Entry 1C23 (X-ray diffraction, 2.00 A resolution); this record covers chain A.

[Chain A]
Protein: Methionine aminopeptidase
From: Escherichia coli
Notes: EC 3.4.11.18
UniProtKB: P07906 (AMPM_ECOLI); numbering as in UniProt (aligned over 2-264)
Chain sequence (263 residues; row label = number of the first residue in the row):
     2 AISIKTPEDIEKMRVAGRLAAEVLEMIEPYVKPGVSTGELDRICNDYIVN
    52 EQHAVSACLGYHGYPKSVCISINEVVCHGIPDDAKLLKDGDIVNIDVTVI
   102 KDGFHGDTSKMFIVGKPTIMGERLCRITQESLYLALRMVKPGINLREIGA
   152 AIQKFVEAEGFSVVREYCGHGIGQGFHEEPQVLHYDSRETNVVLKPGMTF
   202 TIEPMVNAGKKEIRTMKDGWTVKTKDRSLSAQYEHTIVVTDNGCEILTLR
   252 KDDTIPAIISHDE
Not modelled in the structure: 264
Construct notes: engineered mutation Gln-175 (Arg in P07906)
Bound ions: Na+: Asn-74, Val-76, Ser-231; Co2+ site 1: Asp-97, Asp-108, Glu-235 (together with methionine phosphonate); Co2+ site 2: Asp-108, His-171, Glu-204, Glu-235 (together with methionine phosphonate)
Ligand contacts: methionine phosphonate (MPH; (1-amino-3-methylsulfanyl-propyl)-phosphonic acid): Cys-59, Tyr-62, Tyr-65, Cys-70, His-79, Asp-97, Thr-99, Asp-108, His-171, Phe-177, His-178, Glu-204, Trp-221, Glu-235

[In short]
Chain A binds methionine phosphonate. Asn-74, Val-76 and Ser-231 coordinate Na+. Asp-97, Asp-108 and Glu-235
coordinate Co2+ site 1.
Chain A is Methionine aminopeptidase (Escherichia coli); the structure, E. coli methionine aminopeptidase:
methionine phosphonate complex, was determined by X-ray diffraction together with 1C21, 1C22, 1C24 and 1C27
from the same study.
